5TDV - chains B and F of the 8 polymer chains in the assembly; structure by X-ray diffraction, 2.00 A resolution.

Chain B (and F):
Protein: Toluene-4-monooxygenase system protein E
From: Pseudomonas mendocina
Notes: EC 1.14.13.-; chain F of this document is another copy of the same molecule, construct and numbering; everything in this record applies to it too
UniProt: Q00460 (TMOE_PSEME); residues 0-326 here correspond to UniProt positions 1-327 (UniProt number = residue number + 1)
Chain sequence (327 residues; row label = number of the first residue in the row; numbering starts at 0):
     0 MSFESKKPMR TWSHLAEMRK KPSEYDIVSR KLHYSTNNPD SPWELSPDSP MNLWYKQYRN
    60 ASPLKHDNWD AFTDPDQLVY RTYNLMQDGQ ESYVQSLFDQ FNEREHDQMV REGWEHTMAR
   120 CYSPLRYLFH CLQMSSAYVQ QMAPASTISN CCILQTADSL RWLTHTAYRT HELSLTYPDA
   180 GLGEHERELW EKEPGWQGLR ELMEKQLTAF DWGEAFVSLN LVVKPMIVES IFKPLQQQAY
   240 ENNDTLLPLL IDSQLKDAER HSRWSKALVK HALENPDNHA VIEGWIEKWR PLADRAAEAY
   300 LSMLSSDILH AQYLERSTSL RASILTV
Disordered / not traced: 0-1, 307-326 (chain F: 0, 306-326)
Differences from the reference sequence: conflict Y239 (Trp240 in Q00460)

Interface between chain B and chain F:
Residue-residue contacts - 16 pairs, chain B then chain F:
  Y92(B) with Y92(F), hydrophobic; S95(F); L96(F), hydrophobic
  S95(B) with Y92(F)
  L96(B) with Y92(F), hydrophobic
  Q99(B) with D251(F)
  F100(B) with L248(F), hydrophobic
  R103(B) with Q235(F); P247(F), hydrogen bond (side chain-backbone); L248(F); D251(F), salt bridge
  P247(B) with R103(F), hydrogen bond (backbone-side chain)
  L248(B) with R103(F)
  D251(B) with Q99(F); R103(F), salt bridge
  K255(B) with D98(F), salt bridge
Other interface residues (no listed pair), chain B (14 interface residues in all): Q89, S91, D98, Q235
Other interface residues (no listed pair), chain F (14 interface residues in all): Q89, S91, F100, K255

In short:
Chain B and chain F each contribute 14 residues to their interface, with 2 hydrogen bonds and 3 salt bridges.
Polar contacts include R103(B)-D251(F), K255(B)-D98(F) and R103(B)-P247(F).
Chain B and chain F are both Toluene-4-monooxygenase system protein E (Pseudomonas mendocina); the structure,
Intermediate O2 diiron complex in the Q228A variant of Toluene 4-moonoxygenase (T4moHD), was determined by
X-ray diffraction (same publication as 5TDS, 5TDT and 5TDU).
